Entry 5FA6 (X-ray diffraction, 2.30 A resolution); this record covers chain A.

Chain A:
Name: NADPH--cytochrome P450 reductase
Organism: Homo sapiens
Notes: EC 1.6.2.4
UniProt: P16435 (NCPR_HUMAN); residues 67-680 here correspond to UniProt positions 64-677 (UniProt number = residue number - 3)
Sequence (618 residues; numbered 63 to 680; the number before each row is that of its first residue):
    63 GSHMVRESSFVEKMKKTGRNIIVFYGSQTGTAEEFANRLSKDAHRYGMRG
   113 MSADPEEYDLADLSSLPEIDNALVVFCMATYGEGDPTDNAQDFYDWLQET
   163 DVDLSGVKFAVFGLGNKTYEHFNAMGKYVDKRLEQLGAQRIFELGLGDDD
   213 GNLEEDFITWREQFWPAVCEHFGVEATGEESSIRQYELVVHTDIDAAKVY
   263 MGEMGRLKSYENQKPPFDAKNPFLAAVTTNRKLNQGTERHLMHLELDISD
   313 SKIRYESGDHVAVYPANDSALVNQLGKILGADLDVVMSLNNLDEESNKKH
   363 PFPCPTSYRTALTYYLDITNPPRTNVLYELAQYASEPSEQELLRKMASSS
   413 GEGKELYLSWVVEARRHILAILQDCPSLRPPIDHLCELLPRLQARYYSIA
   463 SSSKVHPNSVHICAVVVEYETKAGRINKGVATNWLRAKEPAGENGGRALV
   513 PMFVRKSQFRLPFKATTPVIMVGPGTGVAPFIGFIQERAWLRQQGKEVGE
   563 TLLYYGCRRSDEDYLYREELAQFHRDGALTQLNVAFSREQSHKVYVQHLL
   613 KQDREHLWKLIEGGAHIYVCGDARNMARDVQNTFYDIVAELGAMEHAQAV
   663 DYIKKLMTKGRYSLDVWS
Unresolved in the structure: 63-69, 504-508
Differences from the reference sequence: expression tag (63-66)
Residues lining bound ligands:
  - FAD (flavin-adenine dinucleotide): His-322, Thr-381, Arg-427, Arg-457, Tyr-458, Tyr-459, Ser-460, Cys-475, Ala-476, Val-477, Val-479, Tyr-481, Lys-490, Gly-491, Val-492, Ala-493, Thr-494, Thr-538, Ala-541, Asp-677, Trp-679, Ser-680
  - FMN (flavin mononucleotide): Gly-88, Ser-89, Gln-90, Thr-91, Gly-92, Thr-93, Ala-94, Glu-95, Ala-141, Thr-142, Tyr-143, Gly-144, Glu-145, Gly-146, Thr-149, Leu-176, Gly-177, Asn-178, Tyr-181, His-183, Phe-184, Asn-185, Asp-211, Leu-215
  - NADP (NAP; NADP nicotinamide-adenine-dinucleotide phosphate): Arg-301, Val-477, Pro-536, Gly-537, Thr-538, Gly-539, Gly-568, Cys-569, Arg-570, Ala-597, Ser-599, Arg-600, Lys-605, Tyr-607, Val-608, Gln-609, Asn-637, Met-638, Asp-641
Swiss-Prot annotation at these positions:
  - binding site (FMN): Ser-89 to Ala-94, Ala-141 to Gly-144, Leu-176 to Asn-185, Asp-211
  - binding site (NADP(+)): Arg-301, Thr-538, Ser-599, Arg-600, Lys-605 to Gln-609, Asp-641
  - binding site (FAD): Arg-427, Arg-457 to Ser-460, Cys-475 to Val-477, Tyr-481, Gly-491 to Thr-494, Trp-679
Reported in the primary citation:
  - mutagenesis - A287P: unchanged binding to flavin-adenine dinucleotide
  - mutagenesis - A287P: unchanged binding to flavin mononucleotide
  - mutagenesis - A287P: unchanged binding to NADPH
  - mutagenesis - A287P: decreased catalytic activity on cytochrome c
  - mutagenesis - A287P: unchanged catalytic activity on CYP 17alpha- or 21-hydroxylase
  - mutagenesis - A287P: unchanged catalytic activity
  - mutagenesis - A287P (38 +/- 2%): decreased stability in response to cycloheximide
  - mutagenesis - A287P: decreased expression in response to 32  degC

In short:
Chain A binds flavin mononucleotide, flavin-adenine dinucleotide and NADP. Curated annotation (UniProt) lists
21 FMN-binding residues, 10 NADP+-binding residues and 14 FAD-binding residues. The paper reports that A287P
reduces catalytic activity on cytochrome c; A287P reduces stability in response to cycloheximide.
Chain A is NADPH--cytochrome P450 reductase (Homo sapiens); the structure, wild type human CYPOR, was
determined by X-ray diffraction (same publication as 5EMN).
